Entry 6VWI (electron microscopy, 3.70 A resolution); this record covers chains B and I of the 3 polymer chains in the assembly.

# Chain B
Protein: Leucine-zippered human type 1 insulin-like growth factor receptor ectodomain
Organism: Homo sapiens
Notes: EC 2.7.10.1
UniProtKB: chimeric construct of P08069, P03069: residues 1-905 from P08069 (IGF1R_HUMAN) positions 31-935 (UniProt number = residue number + 30); residues 906-938 from P03069 positions 249-281 (UniProt number = residue number - 657)
Amino-acid sequence (952 residues; numbered 1 to 952; the number before each row is that of its first residue):
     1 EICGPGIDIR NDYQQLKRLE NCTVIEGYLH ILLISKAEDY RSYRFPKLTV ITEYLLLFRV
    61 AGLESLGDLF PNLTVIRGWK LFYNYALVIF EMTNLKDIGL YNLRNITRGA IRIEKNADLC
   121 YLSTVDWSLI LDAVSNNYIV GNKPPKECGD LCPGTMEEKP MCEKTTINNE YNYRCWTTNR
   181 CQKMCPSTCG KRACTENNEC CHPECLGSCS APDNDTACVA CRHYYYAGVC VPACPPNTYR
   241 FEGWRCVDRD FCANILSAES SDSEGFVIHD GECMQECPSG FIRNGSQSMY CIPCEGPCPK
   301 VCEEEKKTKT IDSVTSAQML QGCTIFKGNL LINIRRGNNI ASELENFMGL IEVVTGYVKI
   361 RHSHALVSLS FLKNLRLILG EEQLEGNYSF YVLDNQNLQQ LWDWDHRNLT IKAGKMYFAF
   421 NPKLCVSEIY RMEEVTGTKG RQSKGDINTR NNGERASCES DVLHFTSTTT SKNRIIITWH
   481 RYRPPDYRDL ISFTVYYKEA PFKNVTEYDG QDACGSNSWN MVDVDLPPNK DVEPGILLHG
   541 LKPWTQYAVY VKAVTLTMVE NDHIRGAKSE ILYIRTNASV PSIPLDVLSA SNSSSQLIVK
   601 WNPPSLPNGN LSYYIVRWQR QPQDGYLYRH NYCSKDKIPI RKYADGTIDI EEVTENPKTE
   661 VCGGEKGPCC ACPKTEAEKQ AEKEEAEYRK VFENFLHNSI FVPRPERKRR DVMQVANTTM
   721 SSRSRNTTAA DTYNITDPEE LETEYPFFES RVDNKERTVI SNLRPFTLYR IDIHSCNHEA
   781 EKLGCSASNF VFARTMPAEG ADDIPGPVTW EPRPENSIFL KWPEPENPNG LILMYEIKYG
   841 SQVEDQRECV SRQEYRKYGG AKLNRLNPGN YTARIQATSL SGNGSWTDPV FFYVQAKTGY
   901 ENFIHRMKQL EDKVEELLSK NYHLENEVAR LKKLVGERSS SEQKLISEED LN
Disordered / not traced: 1-298, 512-517, 579-672, 706-952
Sequence notes: expression tag (939-952)
Disulfide bonds: Cys-302/Cys-323, Cys-425/Cys-458
Glycans and other covalent adducts: N-acetylglucosamine (NAG) linked to Asn-504
Swiss-Prot annotation at these positions:
  - glycosylation (N-linked (GlcNAc...) asparagine): Asn-21, Asn-72, Asn-105, Asn-214, Asn-284, Asn-387, Asn-408, Asn-504, Asn-577, Asn-592, Asn-610, Asn-717, Asn-726, Asn-734, Asn-870, Asn-883
  - region: Leu-910 to Leu-931 (Leucine-zipper)

# Chain I
Protein: Insulin-like growth factor II
Organism: Homo sapiens
UniProtKB: P01344 (IGF2_HUMAN); residues 1-67 here correspond to UniProt positions 25-91 (UniProt number = residue number + 24)
Amino-acid sequence (67 residues; row label = number of the first residue in the row):
     1 AYRPSETLCG GELVDTLQFV CGDRGFYFSR PASRVSRRSR GIVEECCFRS CDLALLETYC
    61 ATPAKSE
Disordered / not traced: 1-4, 33-36, 63-67
Disulfide bonds: Cys-9/Cys-47, Cys-21/Cys-60, Cys-46/Cys-51
Swiss-Prot annotation at these positions:
  - region: Ala-1 to Phe-28 (B), Ser-29 to Arg-40 (C), Gly-41 to Ala-61 (A), Thr-62 to Glu-67 (D)
  - site (Important for interaction with integrin): Arg-24, Arg-34, Arg-37, Arg-38
From the paper describing this entry:
  - mutagenesis - E12A (2-fold): decreased binding to solubilized IGF-1R ectodomain (citing earlier work)
  - mutagenesis - E12A (6-fold): decreased binding to surface-expressed holoIGF-1R (citing earlier work)

# How chain B and chain I interact
Pairs across the interface (26; chain B residue first):
  Pro-485(B) / Thr-7(I)  hydrogen bond (backbone-side chain)
  Asp-486(B) / Thr-7(I)
  Asp-486(B) / Cys-9(I)  hydrogen bond
  Asp-486(B) / Cys-47(I)  hydrogen bond
  Tyr-487(B) / Gly-10(I)
  Tyr-487(B) / Gly-11(I)
  Arg-488(B) / Cys-9(I)
  Asn-694(B) / Val-43(I)
  Asn-694(B) / Phe-48(I)
  His-697(B) / Ile-42(I)
  His-697(B) / Val-43(I)
  Asn-698(B) / Gly-41(I)
  Asn-698(B) / Ile-42(I)  hydrogen bond (side chain-backbone)
  Asn-698(B) / Val-43(I)  hydrogen bond (side chain-backbone)
  Ile-700(B) / Phe-28(I)
  Phe-701(B) / Phe-26(I)  hydrophobic
  Val-702(B) / Tyr-27(I)
  Val-702(B) / Phe-28(I)  hydrophobic
  Val-702(B) / Ser-29(I)
  Val-702(B) / Tyr-59(I)
  Pro-703(B) / Tyr-27(I)
  Pro-703(B) / Thr-58(I)
  Pro-703(B) / Tyr-59(I)  hydrophobic
  Arg-704(B) / Thr-58(I)  hydrogen bond (backbone-backbone)
  Arg-704(B) / Cys-60(I)
  Arg-704(B) / Thr-62(I)  hydrogen bond
Other interface residues (no listed pair), chain B (14 interface residues in all): Glu-560, Ser-699
Other interface residues (no listed pair), chain I (21 interface residues in all): Glu-12, Val-14, Leu-17, Glu-44

# Overview
14 residues of chain B face 21 of chain I across their interface; the contacts include 7 hydrogen bonds. Polar
contacts include Pro-485(B)/Thr-7(I), Asp-486(B)/Cys-9(I) and Asp-486(B)/Cys-47(I). Covalently linked
N-acetylglucosamine: at Asn-504(B). From the paper: E12A of chain I reduces binding to solubilized IGF-1R
ectodomain; E12A of chain I reduces binding to surface-expressed holoIGF-1R.
Here chain B is Leucine-zippered human type 1 insulin-like growth factor receptor ectodomain and chain I is
Insulin-like growth factor II, both from Homo sapiens. Entry 6VWI (Head region of the closed conformation of
the human type 1 insulin-like growth factor receptor ectodomain ...) was determined by electron microscopy
(same publication as 6VWG, 6VWH and 6VWJ).
